5N6N - chains A and C of the 3 polymer chains in the assembly; structure by X-ray diffraction, 2.29 A resolution.

Chain A:
Name: Protein BMH1
Source organism: Saccharomyces cerevisiae S288c
UniProtKB: P29311 (BMH1_YEAST); residue numbers follow UniProt; this construct covers 1-236
Chain sequence (240 residues; numbered -3 to 236; the number before each row is that of its first residue; numbers below 1 keep their minus sign (Gly-3 is residue -3)):
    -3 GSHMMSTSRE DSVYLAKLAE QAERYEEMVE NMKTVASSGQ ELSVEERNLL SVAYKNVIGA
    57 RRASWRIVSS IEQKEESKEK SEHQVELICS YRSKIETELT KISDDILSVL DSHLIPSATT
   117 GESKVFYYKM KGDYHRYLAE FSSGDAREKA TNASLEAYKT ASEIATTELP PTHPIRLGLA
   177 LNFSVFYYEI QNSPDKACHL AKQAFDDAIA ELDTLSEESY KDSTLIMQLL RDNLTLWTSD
Disordered / not traced: -3 to 4, 236
Construct notes: expression tag (-3 to 0)
Modified residues: Cys85 (S-(dimethylarsenic)cysteine; CAS); Cys194 (S-(dimethylarsenic)cysteine; CAS)

Chain C:
Name: Neutral trehalase
Source organism: Saccharomyces cerevisiae S288c
Notes: EC 3.2.1.28
UniProtKB: P32356 (TREA_YEAST); residues 1-751 here = UniProt positions 1-751
Chain sequence (756 residues; each row starts with the number of its first residue; numbers below 1 keep their minus sign (Gly-4 is residue -4)):
    -4 GSAMAMSQVN TSQGPVAQGR QRRLSSLSEF NDPFSNAEVY YGPPTDPRKQ KQAKPAKINR
    56 TRTMSVFDNV SPFKKTGFGK LQQTRRGSED DTYSSSQGNR RFFIEDVDKT LNELLAAEDT
   116 DKNYQITIED TGPKVLKVGT ANSYGYKHIN IRGTYMLSNL LQELTIAKSF GRHQIFLDEA
   176 RINENPVNRL SRLINTQFWN SLTRRVDLNN VGEIAKDTKI DTPGAKNPRI YVPYDCPEQY
   236 EFYVQASQMH PSLKLEVEYL PKKITAEYVK SVNDTPGLLA LAMEEHFNPS TGEKTLIGYP
   296 YAVPGGRFNE LYGWDSYMMA LGLLEANKTD VARGMVEHFI FEINHYGKIL NANRSYYLCR
   356 SQPPFLTEMA LVVFKKLGGR SNPDAVDLLK RAFQASIKEY KTVWTASPRL DPETGLSRYH
   416 PNGLGIPPET ESDHFDTVLL PYASKHGVTL DEFKQLYNDG KIKEPKLDEF FLHDRGVRES
   476 GHDTTYRFEG VCAYLATIDL NSLLYKYEID IADFIKEFCD DKYEDPLDHS ITTSAMWKEM
   536 AKIRQEKITK YMWDDESGFF FDYNTKIKHR TSYESATTFW ALWAGLATKE QAQKMVEKAL
   596 PKLEMLGGLA ACTERSRGPI SISRPIRQWD YPFGWAPHQI LAWEGLRSYG YLTVTNRLAY
   656 RWLFMMTKAF VDYNGIVVEK YDVTRGTDPH RVEAEYGNQG ADFKGAATEG FGWVNASYIL
   716 GLKYMNSHAR RALGACIPPI SFFSSLRPQE RNLYGL
Disordered / not traced: -4 to 26, 38-53, 437-447
Construct notes: expression tag (-4 to 0)
Modified residues: Ser60 (phosphoserine; SEP); Ser83 (phosphoserine; SEP); Cys354 (S-(dimethylarsenic)cysteine; CAS)
Metal / ion sites: Ca2+: Asp114, Asp116, Asn118, Gln120, Asp125
Reported in the primary citation:
  - contacts within the chain: Arg81-Asp85 (salt bridge), Gln120-Ala696 (hydrogen bond), Gln120-Phe698 (hydrogen bond), Glu124-Arg686 (salt bridge), Glu426-Tyr691 (hydrogen bond), Thr479-Glu690 (hydrogen bond)
  - Ca2+ coordination: Asp114, Asp116, Asn118, Gln120, Asp125
  - mutagenesis - D478A, E674A: abolished catalytic activity on Bmh1
  - mutagenesis - E690A: decreased catalytic activity
  - mutagenesis - Y691A: abolished catalytic activity
  - mutagenesis - Q120A, R686A: decreased catalytic activity on Bmh1
  - conformationally variable residues (order/disorder transition): Asp683 to Ala702

How chain A and chain C interact:
Pairs across the interface (68):
  Gln17(A) with Asn137(C)
  Glu19(A) with Thr135(C), hydrogen bond; Asn137(C); Ser138(C)
  Asn44(A) with Tyr88(C)
  Lys51(A) with Ser83(C); Asp85(C), salt bridge
  Arg58(A) with Arg81(C); Ser83(C)
  Arg62(A) with Arg81(C)
  Ile63(A) with Leu76(C), hydrophobic
  Ser66(A) with Leu76(C)
  Ile67(A) with Phe73(C), hydrophobic; Leu76(C), hydrophobic
  Lys70(A) with Phe73(C); Lys75(C), hydrogen bond (side chain-backbone); Leu76(C)
  Lys125(A) with Glu84(C)
  Arg132(A) with Ser83(C)
  Tyr133(A) with Ser83(C)
  Gly174(A) with Glu84(C)
  Leu177(A) with Gly82(C); Ser83(C); Glu84(C)
  Asn178(A) with Ser83(C); Glu84(C), hydrogen bond (side chain-backbone)
  Val181(A) with Gly82(C)
  Phe201(A) with Ile732(C), hydrophobic
  Ile205(A) with His723(C), hydrogen bond (backbone-side chain); Ile732(C), hydrophobic; Ser736(C); Ser740(C)
  Ala206(A) with His723(C), hydrogen bond (backbone-side chain); Ser740(C)
  Leu208(A) with Arg726(C), hydrogen bond (backbone-side chain); Ala727(C), hydrophobic
  Asp209(A) with Ser722(C), hydrogen bond; His723(C), hydrogen bond (side chain-backbone); Arg726(C), hydrogen bond (backbone-side chain)
  Leu211(A) with Arg726(C), hydrogen bond (backbone-side chain)
  Ser212(A) with Arg726(C)
  Glu213(A) with Arg726(C), salt bridge
  Tyr216(A) with Asn180(C), hydrogen bond; Arg726(C), hydrogen bond (side chain-backbone); Gly729(C); Ala730(C)
  Lys217(A) with Ser91(C); Asn178(C), hydrogen bond (side chain-backbone)
  Asp218(A) with Thr87(C); Ser91(C), hydrogen bond; Gln92(C)
  Leu221(A) with Thr87(C); Ser90(C); Ser91(C)
  Ile222(A) with Thr87(C)
  Met223(A) with Ile732(C), hydrophobic
  Gln224(A) with Tyr150(C)
  Leu225(A) with Arg80(C); Ser83(C); Thr87(C); Arg147(C)
  Arg227(A) with Asp667(C), salt bridge; Cys731(C)
  Asp228(A) with Arg80(C); Gly148(C)
  Asn229(A) with Arg80(C), hydrogen bond; Gly82(C), hydrogen bond (side chain-backbone)
  Leu232(A) with Arg80(C)
Also at the interface, not in a pair above, chain A (40 interface residues in all): Val48, Glu214, Thr220
Also at the interface, not in a pair above, chain C (42 interface residues in all): Gly74, Thr79, Ser89, Lys142, Met151, Glu179, Val666, Arg725, Phe737
The authors on this interface:
  - specific contacts: Lys51(A)-Ser83(C), Arg58(A)-Ser83(C), Arg132(A)-Ser83(C), Tyr133(A)-Ser83(C), Asn229(A)-Arg80(C)
  - interface residues, chain A: Lys51(A)

In short:
The interface between chain A and chain C involves 40 residues on one side and 42 on the other; the contacts
include 16 hydrogen bonds and 3 salt bridges. Polar contacts include Lys51(A)-Asp85(C), Glu213(A)-Arg726(C)
and Arg227(A)-Asp667(C). The paper describes contacts between Lys51(A) and Ser83(C), Arg58(A) and Ser83(C) and
Arg132(A) and Ser83(C) among others. From the paper: D478A and E674A of chain C abolish catalytic activity on
Bmh1; the interface residue Lys51(A); 6 substitutions were tested in all.
Here chain A is Protein BMH1 and chain C is Neutral trehalase, both from Saccharomyces cerevisiae S288c. Entry
5N6N (Crystal structure of the 14-3-3:neutral trehalase NTH1 complex) was determined by X-ray diffraction
(same publication as 5JTA, 5M4A and 5NIS).
